7NZ4 - chains C1 and D1 of the 14 polymer chains in the assembly; structure by electron microscopy, 13.00 A resolution (very low resolution: no residue pairs are listed; an interface is given only as per-side residue counts).

Chain C1 (and D1):
Protein: Chromosome partition protein MukF
Source organism: Photorhabdus thracensis
Notes: chain D1 of this document is another copy of the same molecule, construct and numbering; everything in this record applies to it too
UniProtKB: A0A0F7LMQ4 (A0A0F7LMQ4_9GAMM); numbering as in UniProt (aligned over 1-440)
Amino-acid sequence (440 residues; each row starts with the number of its first residue):
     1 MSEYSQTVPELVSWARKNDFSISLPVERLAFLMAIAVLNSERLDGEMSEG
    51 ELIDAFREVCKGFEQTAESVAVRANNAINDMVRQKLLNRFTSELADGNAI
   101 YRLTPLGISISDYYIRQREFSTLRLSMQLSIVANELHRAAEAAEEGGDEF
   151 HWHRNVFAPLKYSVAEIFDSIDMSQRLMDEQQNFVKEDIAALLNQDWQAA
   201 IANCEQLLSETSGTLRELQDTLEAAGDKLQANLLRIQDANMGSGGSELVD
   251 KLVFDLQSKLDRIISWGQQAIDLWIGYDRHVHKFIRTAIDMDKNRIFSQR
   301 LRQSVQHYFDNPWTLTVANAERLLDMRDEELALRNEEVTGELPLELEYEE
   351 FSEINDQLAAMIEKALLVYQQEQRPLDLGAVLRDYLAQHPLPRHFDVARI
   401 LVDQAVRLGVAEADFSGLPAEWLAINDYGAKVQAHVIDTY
Unresolved in the structure: 1-9

Interface between chain C1 and chain D1:
At this resolution (13 A) residue pairs are not listed: 68 residues of chain C1 and 68 of chain D1 lie at the interface.

In short:
The chain C1/chain D1 interface involves 68 residues from each chain.
Chain C1 and chain D1 are both Chromosome partition protein MukF (Photorhabdus thracensis); the structure,
Cryo-EM structure of the MukBEF dimer, was determined by electron microscopy together with 7NYW, 7NYX, 7NYY,
7NYZ, 7NZ0, 7NZ2 and 7NZ3 from the same study.
